PDB entry 4LFP | X-ray diffraction, 1.72 A resolution | chain A

# Chain A
Protein: Lysozyme C
Source organism: Gallus gallus
Notes: EC 3.2.1.17
UniProt: P00698 (LYSC_CHICK); residues 1-129 here correspond to UniProt positions 19-147 (UniProt number = residue number + 18)
Amino-acid sequence (129 residues; numbered 1 to 129; the number before each row is that of its first residue):
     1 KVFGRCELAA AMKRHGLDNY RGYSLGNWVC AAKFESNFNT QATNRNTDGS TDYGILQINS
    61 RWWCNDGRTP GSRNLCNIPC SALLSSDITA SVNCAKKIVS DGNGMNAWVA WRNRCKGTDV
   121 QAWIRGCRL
Disulfides: C6-C127, C30-C115, C64-C80, C76-C94
Metal / ion sites: gold ion near H15 (its only coordinating residue here); Na+: S60, C64, S72, R73
Curated features (UniProtKB/Swiss-Prot):
  - active site: E35, D52
  - binding site (substrate): D101

# Summary
S60, C64, S72 and R73 form the Na+ site. UniProt lists active-site residues E35 and D52 and substrate-binding
residue D101.
Chain A is Lysozyme C (Gallus gallus); the structure, X-ray structure of the adduct between hen egg white
lysozyme and a homoleptic gold(I) complex with ..., was determined by X-ray diffraction (same publication as
4LFX and 4LGK).
